PDB entry 6HYJ | X-ray diffraction, 1.93 A resolution | chain A

== Chain A ==
Molecule: Phosphoserine phosphatase
Source organism: Homo sapiens
Notes: EC 3.1.3.3
UniProt: P78330 (SERB_HUMAN); residues 3-224 here = UniProt positions 3-224
Amino-acid sequence (224 residues; each row starts with the number of its first residue):
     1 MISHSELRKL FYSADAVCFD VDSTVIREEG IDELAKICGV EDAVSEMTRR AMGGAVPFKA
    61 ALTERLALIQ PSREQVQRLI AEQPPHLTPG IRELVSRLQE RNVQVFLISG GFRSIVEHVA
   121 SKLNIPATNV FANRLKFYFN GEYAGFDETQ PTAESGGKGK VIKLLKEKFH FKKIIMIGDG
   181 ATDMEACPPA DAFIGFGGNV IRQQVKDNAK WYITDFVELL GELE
Unresolved in the structure: 1-3
Differences from the reference sequence: initiating methionine (1); expression tag (2)
Swiss-Prot annotation at these positions:
  - active site: D20 (Nucleophile), D22 (Proton donor)
  - binding site (L-serine): D20 to D22, S109 to G111, K158
  - binding site (Mg(2+)): D20, D22, D179
  - binding site (O-phospho-L-serine): M52, S109 to G111, K158, T182
  - binding site (phosphate): G53, T182
  - natural variant: D32 (D32N: In PSPHD), A35 (A35T: In PSPHD), M52 (M52T: In PSPHD)
  - mutagenesis: S23 (S23A: Reduces L-phosphoserine phosphatase activity by about 50%; S23T: Reduces L-phosphoserine phosphatase activity by about 80%), E29 (E29D: Reduces L-phosphoserine phosphatase activity by about 95%; E29Q: Loss of L-phosphoserine phosphatase activity), R65 (R65A/K: Loss of L-phosphoserine phosphatase activity), N133 (N133A: Reduces L-phosphoserine phosphatase activity by about 75%), T182 (T182S: Reduces L-phosphoserine phosphatase activity by about 99%; T182V: Reduces L-phosphoserine phosphatase activity by about 25%), R202 (R202A: Reduces L-phosphoserine phosphatase activity by about 99%; R202K: Reduces L-phosphoserine phosphatase activity by about 95%)
Bound ions: Ca2+: D20, D22, D179
Residues lining bound ligands: phosphoserine (SEP): D20, D22, A51, M52, G53, F58, S109, G110, G111, K158, G180, T182, D183

== In short ==
Bound to chain A: phosphoserine. D20, D22 and D179 coordinate Ca2+. Curated annotation (UniProt) lists
active-site residues D20 and D22, 7 L-serine-binding residues, 3 Mg2+-binding residues and 6
O-phospho-L-serine-binding residues.
Chain A is Phosphoserine phosphatase (Homo sapiens); the structure, PSPH Human phosphoserine phosphatase, was
determined by X-ray diffraction, deposited together with 6HYY and 6Q6J.
